Entry 8HVR (electron microscopy, 3.35 A resolution); this record covers chains D and P of the 13 polymer chains in the assembly.

[Chain D]
Molecule: DNA-directed RNA polymerase subunit beta'
Source organism: Streptomyces coelicolor A3(2)
Notes: EC 2.7.7.6
Reference sequence: Q8CJT1 (RPOC_STRCO); residues 1-1299 here = UniProt positions 1-1299
Chain sequence (1307 residues; numbered 1 to 1307; the number before each row is that of its first residue):
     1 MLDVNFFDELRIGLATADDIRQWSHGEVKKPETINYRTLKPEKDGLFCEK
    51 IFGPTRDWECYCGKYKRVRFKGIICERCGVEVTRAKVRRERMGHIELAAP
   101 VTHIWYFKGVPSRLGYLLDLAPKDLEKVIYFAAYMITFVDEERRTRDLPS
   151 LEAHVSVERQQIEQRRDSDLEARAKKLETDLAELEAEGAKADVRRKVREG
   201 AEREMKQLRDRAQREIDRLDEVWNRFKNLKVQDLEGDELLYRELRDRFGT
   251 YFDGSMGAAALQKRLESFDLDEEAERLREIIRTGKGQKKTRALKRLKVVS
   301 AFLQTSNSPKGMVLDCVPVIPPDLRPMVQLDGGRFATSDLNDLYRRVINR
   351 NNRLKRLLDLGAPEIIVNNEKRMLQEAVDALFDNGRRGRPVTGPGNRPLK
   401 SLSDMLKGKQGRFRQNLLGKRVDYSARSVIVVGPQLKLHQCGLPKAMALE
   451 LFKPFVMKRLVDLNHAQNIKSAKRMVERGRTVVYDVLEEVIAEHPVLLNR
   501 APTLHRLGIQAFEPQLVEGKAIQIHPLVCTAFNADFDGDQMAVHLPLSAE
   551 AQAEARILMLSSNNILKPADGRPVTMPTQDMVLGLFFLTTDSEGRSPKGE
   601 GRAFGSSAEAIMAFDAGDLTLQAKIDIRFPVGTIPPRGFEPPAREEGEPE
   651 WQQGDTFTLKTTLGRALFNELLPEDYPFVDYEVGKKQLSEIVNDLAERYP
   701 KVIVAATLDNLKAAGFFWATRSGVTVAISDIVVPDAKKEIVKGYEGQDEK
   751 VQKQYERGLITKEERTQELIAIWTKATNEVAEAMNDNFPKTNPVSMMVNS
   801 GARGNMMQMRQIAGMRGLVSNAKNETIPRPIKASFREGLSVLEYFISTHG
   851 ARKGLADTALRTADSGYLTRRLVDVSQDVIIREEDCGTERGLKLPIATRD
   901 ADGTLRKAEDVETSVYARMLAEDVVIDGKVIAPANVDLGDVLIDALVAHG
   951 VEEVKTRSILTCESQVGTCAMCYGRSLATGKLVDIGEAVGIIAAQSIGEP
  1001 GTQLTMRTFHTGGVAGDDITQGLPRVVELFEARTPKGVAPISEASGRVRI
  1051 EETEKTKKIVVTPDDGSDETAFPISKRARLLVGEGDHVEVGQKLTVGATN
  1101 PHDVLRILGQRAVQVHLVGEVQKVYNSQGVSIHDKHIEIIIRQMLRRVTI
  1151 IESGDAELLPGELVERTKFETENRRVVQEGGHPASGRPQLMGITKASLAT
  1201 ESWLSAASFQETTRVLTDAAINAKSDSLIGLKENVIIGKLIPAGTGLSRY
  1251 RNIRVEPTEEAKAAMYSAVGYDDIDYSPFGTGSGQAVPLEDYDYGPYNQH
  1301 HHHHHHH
Disordered / not traced: 1-6, 1266-1307
Sequence notes: expression tag (1300-1307)
UniProt features mapped onto this chain:
  - binding site (Zn(2+)): Cys60, Cys62, Cys75, Cys78, Cys886, Cys962, Cys969, Cys972
  - binding site (Mg(2+)): Asp535, Asp537, Asp539
Metal / ion sites: Zn2+ site 1: Cys60, Cys62, Cys75, Cys78; Mg2+: Asp535, Asp539; Zn2+ site 2: Cys886, Cys962, Cys969, Cys972

[Chain P]
Molecule: 65-nt DNA strand
Sequence (65 nucleotides; row label = number of the first residue in the row):
     1 TGCGACGGTCTGACGCTCTACACAGTGCCAGGGGGAGATAAACGAACGCT
    51 GAACGCTCCGGCTAC
Disordered / not traced: 62-65

[Interface between chain D and chain P]
Pairs across the interface - 26 pairs, chain D then chain P:
  Lys108(D) with DT9(P), salt bridge to the phosphate
  Gly286(D) with DG2(P), phosphate contact
  Arg334(D) with DC23(P), salt bridge to the phosphate
  Arg386(D) with DC10(P), salt bridge to the phosphate
  Lys407(D) with DT11(P), phosphate contact
  Gly408(D) with DG12(P), phosphate contact
  Lys409(D) with DG15(P), salt bridge to the phosphate
  Arg414(D) with DA13(P), salt bridge to the phosphate; DG15(P), salt bridge to the phosphate
  Arg421(D) with DT17(P), salt bridge to the phosphate
  Arg427(D) with DC16(P), sugar contact; DT17(P), phosphate contact; DC18(P), phosphate contact
  Ala501(D) with DG15(P), sugar contact; DC16(P), base contact
  Pro502(D) with DG15(P), base contact
  Gln540(D) with DT17(P), hydrogen bond to the base; DC18(P), sugar contact
  Thr862(D) with DC14(P), sugar contact
  Ala863(D) with DC14(P), sugar contact
  Gly866(D) with DC14(P), sugar contact
  Tyr867(D) with DG12(P), phosphate contact; DA13(P), phosphate contact
  Gln1210(D) with DT11(P), phosphate contact; DG12(P), phosphate contact
  Glu1211(D) with DT11(P), sugar contact
Interface residues without a listed pair, chain D (23 interface residues in all): Arg113, Gln287, Thr1212, Thr1213

[In short]
23 residues of chain D and 12 residues of chain P are in contact; the contacts include 1 hydrogen bond and 7
salt bridges. Polar pairs include Gln540(D)-DT17(P), Lys108(D)-DT9(P) and Arg334(D)-DC23(P). From UniProt: 8
Zn2+-binding residues and 3 Mg2+-binding residues on chain D.
Here chain D is DNA-directed RNA polymerase subunit beta' (Streptomyces coelicolor A3(2)) and chain P is a
65-nt DNA strand. Entry 8HVR (Cryo-EM structure of AfsR-dependent transcription activation complex with afsS
promoter) was determined by electron microscopy (same publication as 8JKE).
